Entry 5D7F (X-ray diffraction, 1.30 A resolution); this record covers chains B and P of the 3 polymer chains in the assembly.

== Chain B ==
Molecule: Protein S100-B
Organism: Homo sapiens
UniProtKB: P04271 (S100B_HUMAN); residue numbers follow UniProt; this construct covers 1-92
Chain sequence (92 residues; each row starts with the number of its first residue):
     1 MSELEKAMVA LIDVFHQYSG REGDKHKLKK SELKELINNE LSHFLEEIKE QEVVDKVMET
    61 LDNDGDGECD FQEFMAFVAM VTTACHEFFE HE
Not modelled in the structure: 92
Metal / ion sites: Ca2+ site 1: Ser19, Glu22, Asp24, Lys27, Glu32; Ca2+ site 2: Asp62, Asp64, Asp66, Glu68, Glu73
Curated features (UniProtKB/Swiss-Prot):
  - binding site (Zn(2+)): His16, His26, His86, His91
  - binding site (Ca(2+)): Ser19, Glu22, Asp24, Lys27, Glu32, Asp62, Asp64, Asp66, Glu68, Glu73
  - modified residue: Ser2 (Blocked amino end (Ser))

== Chain P ==
Molecule: Advanced glycosylation end product-specific receptor
UniProtKB: Q15109 (RAGE_HUMAN); residues -4 to 10 here correspond to UniProt positions 65-79 (UniProt number = residue number + 69)
Chain sequence (15 residues; numbered -4 to 10; the number before each row is that of its first residue; numbers below 1 keep their minus sign (Ser-4 is residue -4)):
    -4 SPQGGGPWDS VARVL
Not modelled in the structure: -4 to 0

== How chain B and chain P interact ==
Residue-residue contacts (21; chain B residue first):
  His43(B) - Val6(P)
  His43(B) - Ala7(P)
  His43(B) - Arg8(P)  hydrogen bond (backbone-backbone)
  Phe44(B) - Asp4(P)
  Phe44(B) - Ser5(P)
  Phe44(B) - Val6(P)  hydrogen bond (backbone-backbone)
  Leu45(B) - Trp3(P)  hydrophobic
  Leu45(B) - Asp4(P)
  Leu45(B) - Val6(P)
  Glu46(B) - Asp4(P)  hydrogen bond (backbone-backbone)
  Glu46(B) - Val6(P)
  Glu46(B) - Arg8(P)  salt bridge
  Lys56(B) - Pro2(P)
  Val57(B) - Pro2(P)  hydrophobic
  Val57(B) - Trp3(P)
  Thr60(B) - Pro2(P)
  Leu61(B) - Trp3(P)  hydrophobic
  Phe77(B) - Trp3(P)
  Met80(B) - Trp3(P)  hydrophobic
  Phe88(B) - Val6(P)
  Phe88(B) - Ala7(P)  hydrophobic
Interface residues without a listed pair, chain B (13 interface residues in all): Val53, Ala84

== Overview ==
13 residues of chain B and 7 residues of chain P are in contact; the contacts include 3 hydrogen bonds and 1
salt bridge. Among the polar pairs are Glu46(B)-Arg8(P), His43(B)-Arg8(P) and Phe44(B)-Val6(P). UniProt lists
4 Zn2+-binding residues and 10 Ca2+-binding residues on chain B.
Here chain B is Protein S100-B (Homo sapiens) and chain P is Advanced glycosylation end product-specific
receptor. Entry 5D7F (X-ray structure of Ca(2+)-S100B with human RAGE-derived W72 peptide) was determined by
X-ray diffraction.
